8QXM - chains C and D of the 4 polymer chains in the assembly; structure by electron microscopy, 2.94 A resolution.

# Chain C (and D)
Molecule: Deoxynucleoside triphosphate triphosphohydrolase SAMHD1
From: Homo sapiens
Notes: chain D of this document is another copy of the same molecule, construct and numbering; everything in this record applies to it too
Reference sequence: Q9Y3Z3 (SAMH1_HUMAN); numbering as in UniProt (aligned over 1-626)
Amino-acid sequence (626 residues; each row starts with the number of its first residue):
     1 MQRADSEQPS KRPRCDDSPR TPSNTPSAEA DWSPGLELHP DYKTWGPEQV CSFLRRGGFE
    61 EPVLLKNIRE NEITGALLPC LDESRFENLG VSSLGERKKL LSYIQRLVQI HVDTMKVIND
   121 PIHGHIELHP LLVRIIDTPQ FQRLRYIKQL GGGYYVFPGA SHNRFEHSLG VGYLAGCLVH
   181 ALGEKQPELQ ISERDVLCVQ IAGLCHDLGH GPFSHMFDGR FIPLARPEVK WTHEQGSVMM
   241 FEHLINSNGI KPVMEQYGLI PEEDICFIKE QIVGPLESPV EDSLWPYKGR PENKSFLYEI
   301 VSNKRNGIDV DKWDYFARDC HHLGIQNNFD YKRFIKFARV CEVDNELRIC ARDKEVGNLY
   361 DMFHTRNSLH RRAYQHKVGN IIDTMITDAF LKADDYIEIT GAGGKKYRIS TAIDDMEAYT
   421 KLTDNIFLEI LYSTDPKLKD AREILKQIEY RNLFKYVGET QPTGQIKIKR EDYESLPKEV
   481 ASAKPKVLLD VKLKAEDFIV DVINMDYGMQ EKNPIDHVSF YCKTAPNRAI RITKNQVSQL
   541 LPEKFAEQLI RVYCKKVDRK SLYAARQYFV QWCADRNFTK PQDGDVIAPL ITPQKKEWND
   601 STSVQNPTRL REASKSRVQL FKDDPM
Unresolved in the structure: 1-113, 276-283, 507-514, 531-545, 579-626 (chain D: 1-113, 277-283, 579-626)
UniProt features mapped onto this chain:
  - active site: His233
  - binding site (GTP): Lys116, Val117, Asp137, Gln142, Arg145, Arg451, Lys455, Lys523
  - binding site (dATP): Asn119, Gln149, Val156, Arg164, His210, His215, Lys312, Tyr315, Asp319, Arg333, Arg352, Lys354, Asn358, Arg366, Gln375, His376, Lys377, Lys523
  - binding site (dCTP): Asn119, Gln149, Val156, Arg164, His210, His215, Lys312, Tyr315, Asp319, Arg333, Arg352, Lys354, Arg366, Arg372, Gln375, His376, Lys377, Lys523
  - binding site (dGTP): Asn119, Gln149, Leu150, Val156, Arg164, Lys312, Tyr315, Asp319, Arg333, Arg352, Lys354, Asn358, Arg366, Tyr374, Gln375, His376, Lys377, Lys523
  - binding site (dTTP): Asn119, Gln149, Val156, Arg164, His210, His215, Lys312, Tyr315, Asp319, Arg333, Arg352, Lys354, Gln375, His376, Lys377, Lys523
  - binding site (Mn(2+)): His167, His206, Asp207, Asp311
  - modified residue: Met1 (N-acetylmethionine), Ser18 (Phosphoserine), Thr21 (Phosphothreonine), Thr25 (Phosphothreonine), Ser33 (Phosphoserine), Ser93 (Phosphoserine), Thr592 (Microbial infection: Phosphothreonine)
  - cross-link (Glycyl lysine isopeptide (Lys-Gly)): Lys467 (interchain with G-Cter in SUMO2), Lys469 (interchain with G-Cter in SUMO2), Lys492 (interchain with G-Cter in SUMO2), Lys622 (interchain with G-Cter in SUMO2)
Cystine bridges: Cys341-Cys350
Bound ions: Fe ion: His167, His206, Asp207, Asp311; Mg2+ near Asp207 (its only coordinating residue here)
Residues lining bound ligands:
  - 2'-deoxyadenosine 5'-triphosphate (DTP), molecule 1: Val117, Ile118, Asn119, His125
  - 2'-deoxyadenosine 5'-triphosphate (DTP), molecule 2: Val156, Phe157, Arg372, His376, Val378
  - 2'-deoxyadenosine 5'-triphosphate (DTP), molecule 3: Arg333, Arg352, Lys354, Lys523
  - GTP (guanosine-5'-triphosphate), molecule 1: Lys116, Val117, Ile118, Val133, Ile136, Asp137, Gln142, Arg145, Phe165
  - GTP, molecule 2: Tyr155, Val156, Val378, Arg451, Leu453, Lys455
What the authors report for this chain:
  - catalytic residues: His215
  - mutagenesis - R164A, H215A: abolished catalytic activity
  - mutagenesis - R366A (300-fold), Q375A (15 to 20-fold), Q375N (15 to 20-fold): decreased catalytic activity

# Chain C / chain D interface
Contacting residue pairs (50):
  Ile118(C) - Pro158(D)  hydrophobic
  Asn119(C) - Pro158(D)
  Asn119(C) - Leu323(D)  hydrogen bond (side chain-backbone)
  Asn119(C) - Gly324(D)
  Pro121(C) - His322(D)
  Asp137(C) - Glu449(D)
  Asp137(C) - Arg451(D)
  Pro139(C) - Glu449(D)
  Pro139(C) - Tyr450(D)
  Gln142(C) - Glu449(D)
  Arg145(C) - Tyr154(D)  hydrogen bond (side chain-backbone)
  Arg145(C) - Tyr155(D)
  Tyr146(C) - Tyr155(D)  hydrogen bond
  Tyr146(C) - Phe427(D)
  Tyr146(C) - Leu428(D)  hydrophobic
  Tyr154(C) - Arg145(D)  hydrogen bond (backbone-side chain)
  Tyr154(C) - Asn163(D)  hydrogen bond
  Tyr154(C) - Glu166(D)
  Tyr155(C) - Arg145(D)
  Tyr155(C) - Tyr146(D)  hydrogen bond
  Pro158(C) - Ile118(D)  hydrophobic
  Pro158(C) - Asn119(D)
  Pro158(C) - Glu166(D)
  Gly159(C) - Pro121(D)
  Ser161(C) - Ser161(D)
  Ser161(C) - His162(D)
  His162(C) - Ser161(D)
  Asn163(C) - Tyr154(D)  hydrogen bond
  Glu166(C) - Tyr154(D)
  Glu166(C) - Pro158(D)
  Glu166(C) - Ser161(D)
  His321(C) - His321(D)  hydrogen bond
  His322(C) - Pro121(D)
  Leu323(C) - Asn119(D)  hydrogen bond (backbone-side chain)
  Lys421(C) - Tyr432(D)
  Thr423(C) - Tyr432(D)
  Asn425(C) - Asn425(D)  hydrogen bond
  Asn425(C) - Leu428(D)
  Phe427(C) - Tyr146(D)
  Leu428(C) - Tyr146(D)  hydrophobic
  Leu428(C) - Asn425(D)
  Tyr432(C) - Thr420(D)
  Tyr432(C) - Lys421(D)
  Tyr432(C) - Thr423(D)
  Tyr432(C) - Asn425(D)
  Glu449(C) - Pro139(D)
  Glu449(C) - Gln142(D)
  Tyr450(C) - Asp137(D)
  Tyr450(C) - Pro139(D)
  Arg451(C) - Asp137(D)
Also at the interface, not in a pair above, chain C (33 interface residues in all): Thr138, Asn248, Thr400, Thr420, Thr434
Also at the interface, not in a pair above, chain D (35 interface residues in all): Thr138, Arg143, Gly159, Asn248, Thr400, Thr434

# Summary
33 residues of chain C and 35 residues of chain D are in contact, with 10 hydrogen bonds. Polar contacts
include Asn119(C)-Leu323(D), Arg145(C)-Tyr154(D) and Tyr146(C)-Tyr155(D). From the paper: the catalytic
residue His215(C); R366A, Q375A and Q375N of chain C reduce catalytic activity; 5 substitutions were tested in
all.
Chain C and chain D are both Deoxynucleoside triphosphate triphosphohydrolase SAMHD1 (Homo sapiens); the
structure, Cryo-EM structure of tetrameric human SAMHD1 State III - Relaxed, was determined by electron
microscopy (same publication as 8QXJ, 8QXK, 8QXL, 8QXN and 8QXO).
